PDB entry 7CRR | electron microscopy, 3.48 A resolution | chains E and K of the 11 polymer chains in the assembly

Chain E:
Molecule: Histone H3
From: Xenopus laevis
UniProt: Q92133 (Q92133_XENLA); residues 1-135 here correspond to UniProt positions 2-136 (UniProt number = residue number + 1)
Sequence (135 residues; row label = number of the first residue in the row):
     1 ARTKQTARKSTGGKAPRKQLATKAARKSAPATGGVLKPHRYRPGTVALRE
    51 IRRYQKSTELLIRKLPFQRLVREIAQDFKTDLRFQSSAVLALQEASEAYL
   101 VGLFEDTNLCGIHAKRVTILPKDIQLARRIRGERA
Not modelled in the structure: 1-36, 135
Modified positions: Leu-36 (norleucine; NLE); Leu-90 (norleucine; NLE); Leu-120 (norleucine; NLE)
Differences from the reference sequence: engineered mutation Leu-36 (Lys37 in Q92133), Leu-90 (Met91 in Q92133), Leu-120 (Met121 in Q92133)
What the authors report for this chain:
  - mutagenesis - Y41A, R49A, R52A: decreased catalytic activity

Chain K:
Molecule: 187-nt DNA strand
Sequence (187 nucleotides; numbered 1 to 187; the number before each row is that of its first residue):
     1 ATCGCGACACCGGCACTGGAACAGGATGTATATATCTGACACGTGCCTGG
    51 AGACTAGGGAGTAATCCCCTTGGCGGTTAAAACGCGGGGGACAGCGCGTA
   101 CGTGCGTTTAAGCGGTGCTAGAGCTGTCTACGACCAATTGAGCGGCCTCG
   151 GCACCGGGATTCTCCAGGGGATCGGGCATCACCCGAT
Not modelled in the structure: 1-9, 178-187

How chain E and chain K interact:
Contacting residue pairs - 15 pairs, chain E then chain K:
  Arg-40(E) / DT103(K)  base contact
  Tyr-41(E) / DG28(K)  sugar contact
  Tyr-41(E) / DG104(K)  hydrogen bond to the phosphate
  Gly-44(E) / DT103(K)  hydrogen bond to the phosphate
  Thr-45(E) / DT103(K)  phosphate contact
  Val-46(E) / DT103(K)  hydrogen bond to the phosphate
  Val-46(E) / DG104(K)  phosphate contact
  Ala-47(E) / DT103(K)  phosphate contact
  Arg-49(E) / DG28(K)  salt bridge to the phosphate
  Arg-63(E) / DA111(K)  phosphate contact
  Arg-63(E) / DG112(K)  phosphate contact
  Lys-64(E) / DG112(K)  hydrogen bond to the phosphate
  Leu-65(E) / DG112(K)  hydrogen bond to the phosphate
  Pro-66(E) / DA111(K)  phosphate contact
  Arg-69(E) / DA111(K)  salt bridge to the phosphate
Other interface residues (no listed pair), chain E (17 interface residues in all): Pro-38, His-39, Arg-42, Pro-43, Arg-83
Other interface residues (no listed pair), chain K (12 interface residues in all): DG25, DA26, DT27, DT29, DG102, DC105, DG121

In short:
Chain E and chain K form an interface of 17 and 12 residues respectively, with 5 hydrogen bonds and 2 salt
bridges. Polar pairs include Tyr-41(E)/DG104(K), Gly-44(E)/DT103(K) and Val-46(E)/DT103(K). From the paper:
Y41A, R49A and R52A of chain E reduce catalytic activity.
Chain E is Histone H3 (Xenopus laevis) and chain K is a 187-nt DNA strand; the structure, Native NSD3 bound to
187-bp nucleosome, was determined by electron microscopy together with 7CRO, 7CRP and 7CRQ from the same
study.
